PDB entry 3ZN8 | electron microscopy, 12.00 A resolution (very low resolution: no residue pairs are listed; an interface is given only as per-side residue counts) | chains M and S of the 5 polymer chains in the assembly

[Chain M]
Protein: Signal recognition particle 54 kDa protein
Source organism: Sulfolobus solfataricus
Notes: EC 3.6.5.4; fragment: m, residues 327-431
Reference sequence: Q97ZE7 (SRP54_SULSO); residues 308-431 here = UniProt positions 308-431
Chain sequence (125 residues; row label = number of the first residue in the row):
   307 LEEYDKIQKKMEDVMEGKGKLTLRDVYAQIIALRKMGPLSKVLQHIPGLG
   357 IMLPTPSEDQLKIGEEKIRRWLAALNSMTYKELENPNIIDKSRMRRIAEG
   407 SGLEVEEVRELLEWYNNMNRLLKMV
Not modelled in the structure: 308-326
Differences from the reference sequence: expression tag (307)

[Chain S]
Protein: Dipeptidyl aminopeptidase B
Source organism: Saccharomyces cerevisiae
Notes: EC 3.4.14.-
Reference sequence: P18962 (DAP2_YEAST); residues 449-462 here correspond to UniProt positions 31-44 (UniProt number = residue number - 418)
Chain sequence (14 residues; row label = number of the first residue in the row):
   449 GIILVLLIWGTVLL

[Interface between chain M and chain S]
At this resolution (12 A) residue pairs are not listed: 9 residues of chain M and 8 of chain S lie at the interface.

[Overview]
9 residues of chain M and 8 residues of chain S are in contact.
Chain M is Signal recognition particle 54 kDa protein (Sulfolobus solfataricus) and chain S is Dipeptidyl
aminopeptidase B (Saccharomyces cerevisiae); the structure, Structural Basis of Signal Sequence Surveillance
and Selection by the SRP-SR Complex, was determined by electron microscopy.
